6L9L - chains A and D of the 4 polymer chains in the assembly; structure by X-ray diffraction, 2.40 A resolution.

# Chain A
Name: H2-Ld a1a2
Organism: Homo sapiens
Amino-acid sequence (175 residues; row label = number of the first residue in the row):
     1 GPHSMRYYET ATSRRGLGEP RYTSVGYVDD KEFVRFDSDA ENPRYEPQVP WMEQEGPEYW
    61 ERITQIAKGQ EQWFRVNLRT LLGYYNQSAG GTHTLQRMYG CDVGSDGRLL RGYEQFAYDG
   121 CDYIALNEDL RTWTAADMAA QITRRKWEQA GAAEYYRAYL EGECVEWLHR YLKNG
Disulfides: C101-C164

# Chain D
Name: T Cell Receptor
Organism: Homo sapiens
Amino-acid sequence (239 residues; each row starts with the number of its first residue):
     1 AVTQSPRNKV TVTGGNVTLS CRQTNSHNYM YWYRQDTGHG LRLIHYSYGA GNLQIGDVPD
    61 GYKATRTTQE DFFLLLELAS PSQTSLYFCA SSDGDYEQYF GPGTRLTVLE DLKNVFPPEV
   121 AVFEPSEAEI SHTQKATLVC LATGFYPDHV ELSWWVNGKE VHSGVCTDPQ PLKEQPALND
   181 SRYALSSRLR VSATFWQNPR NHFRCQVQFY GLSENDEWTQ DRAKPVTQIV SAEAWGRAD
Disulfides: C21-C89, C140-C205

# Interface between chain A and chain D
Contacting residue pairs - 10 pairs, chain A then chain D:
  E19(A) - Y48(D)
  Q72(A) - Y48(D)
  Q72(A) - Q54(D)
  R75(A) - Y48(D)  hydrogen bond
  V76(A) - N28(D)
  V76(A) - Y48(D)  hydrophobic
  R79(A) - G49(D)
  R79(A) - A50(D)
  K146(A) - D93(D)  salt bridge
  A150(A) - Y96(D)
Interface residues without a listed pair, chain A (8 interface residues in all): W147
Interface residues without a listed pair, chain D (8 interface residues in all): Y29

# Overview
Chain A and chain D each contribute 8 residues to their interface; the contacts include 1 hydrogen bond and 1
salt bridge. Polar pairs include K146(A)-D93(D) and R75(A)-Y48(D).
Here chain A is H2-Ld a1a2 and chain D is T Cell Receptor, both from Homo sapiens. Entry 6L9L (1D4 TCR
recognition of H2-Ld a1a2 A5 Peptide Complexes) was determined by X-ray diffraction, deposited together with
6L9K, 6L9M and 6L9N.
